Entry 1FW6 (X-ray diffraction, 2.70 A resolution); this record covers chains D and B of the 4 polymer chains in the assembly.

[Chain D]
Molecule: 22-nt DNA strand
Sequence (22 nucleotides; each row starts with the number of its first residue):
  1951 GGACGAGCCG CCGCTAGCGT CG

[Chain B]
Molecule: DNA mismatch repair protein muts
Source organism: Thermus aquaticus
UniProtKB: Q56215 (MUTS_THEAQ); residues 1001-1768 here correspond to UniProt positions 1-768 (UniProt number = residue number - 1000)
Sequence (768 residues; numbered 1001 to 1768; the number before each row is that of its first residue):
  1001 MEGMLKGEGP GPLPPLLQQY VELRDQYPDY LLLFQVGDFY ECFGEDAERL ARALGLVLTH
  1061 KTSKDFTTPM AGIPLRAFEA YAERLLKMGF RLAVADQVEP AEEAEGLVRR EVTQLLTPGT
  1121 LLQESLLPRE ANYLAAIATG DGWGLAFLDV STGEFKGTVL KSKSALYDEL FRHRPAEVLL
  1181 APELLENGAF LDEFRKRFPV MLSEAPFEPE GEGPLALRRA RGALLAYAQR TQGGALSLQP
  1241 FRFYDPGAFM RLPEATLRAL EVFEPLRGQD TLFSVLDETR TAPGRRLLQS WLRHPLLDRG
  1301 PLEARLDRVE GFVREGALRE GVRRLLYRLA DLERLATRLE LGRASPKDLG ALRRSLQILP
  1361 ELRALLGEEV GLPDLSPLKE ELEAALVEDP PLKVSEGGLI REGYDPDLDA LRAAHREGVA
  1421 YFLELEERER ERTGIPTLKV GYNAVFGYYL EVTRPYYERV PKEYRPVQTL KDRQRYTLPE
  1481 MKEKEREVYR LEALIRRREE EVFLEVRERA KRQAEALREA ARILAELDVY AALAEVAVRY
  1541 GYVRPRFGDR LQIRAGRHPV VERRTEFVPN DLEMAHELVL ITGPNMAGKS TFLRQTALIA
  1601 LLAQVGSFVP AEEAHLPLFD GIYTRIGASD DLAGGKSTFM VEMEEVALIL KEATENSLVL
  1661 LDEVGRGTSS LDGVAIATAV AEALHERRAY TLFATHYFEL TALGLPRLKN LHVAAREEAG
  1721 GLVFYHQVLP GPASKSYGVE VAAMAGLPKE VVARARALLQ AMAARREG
Unresolved in the structure: 1101-1107, 1629-1634, 1763-1768
Construct notes: modified residue (1001, 1004, 1070, 1088, 1201, 1250, 1481, 1574, 1586, 1640, 1643, 1744, 1762)
Modified residues: Mse-1001, Mse-1004, Mse-1070, Mse-1088, Mse-1201, Mse-1250, Mse-1481, Mse-1574, Mse-1586, Mse-1640, Mse-1643, Mse-1744, Mse-1762 (selenomethionine; parent Met)
Metal / ion sites: Mg2+: Ser-1590 (together with ADP)
Residues lining bound ligands: ADP (adenosine-5'-diphosphate): Arg-1564, Glu-1566, Phe-1567, Val-1568, Asn-1570, Pro-1584, Asn-1585, Mse-1586, Ala-1587, Gly-1588, Lys-1589, Ser-1590, Thr-1591, His-1726

[Interface between chain D and chain B]
Pairs across the interface - 19 pairs, chain D then chain B:
  DA1953(D) with Lys-1064(B), phosphate contact
  DC1954(D) with Pro-1015(B), phosphate contact; Ser-1063(B), phosphate contact; Lys-1064(B), hydrogen bond to the phosphate
  DG1955(D) with Pro-1014(B), phosphate contact; Pro-1015(B), phosphate contact; Leu-1016(B), hydrogen bond to the phosphate; Lys-1061(B), sugar contact
  DA1956(D) with Val-1108(B), phosphate contact; Arg-1110(B), salt bridge to the phosphate
  DC1958(D) with Asn-1443(B), hydrogen bond to the phosphate; Ala-1444(B), phosphate contact
  DC1959(D) with Asn-1443(B), phosphate contact; Leu-1470(B), phosphate contact; Arg-1475(B), salt bridge to the phosphate
  DG1960(D) with Leu-1470(B), phosphate contact; Lys-1471(B), phosphate contact; Arg-1473(B), salt bridge to the phosphate
  DC1961(D) with Lys-1471(B), salt bridge to the phosphate
Other interface residues (no listed pair), chain D (9 interface residues in all): DG1957
Other interface residues (no listed pair), chain B (18 interface residues in all): Gly-1037, Asp-1065, Gln-1097, Val-1445

[In short]
9 residues of chain D and 18 residues of chain B are in contact, with 3 hydrogen bonds and 4 salt bridges.
Polar pairs include DC1954(D)/Lys-1064(B), DG1955(D)/Leu-1016(B) and DC1958(D)/Asn-1443(B). Bound to chain B:
ADP.
Chain D is a 22-nt DNA strand and chain B is DNA mismatch repair protein muts (Thermus aquaticus); the
structure, Crystal structure of a taq muts-DNA-ADP ternary complex, was determined by X-ray diffraction.
